3E83 - chain A; structure by X-ray diffraction, 1.80 A resolution.

Chain A:
Molecule: Potassium channel protein
Organism: Bacillus cereus
Notes: fragment: transmembrane domain, residues 19-110
UniProt: Q81HW2 (Q81HW2_BACCR); residue numbers follow UniProt; this construct covers 19-110
Chain sequence (96 residues; row label = number of the first residue in the row):
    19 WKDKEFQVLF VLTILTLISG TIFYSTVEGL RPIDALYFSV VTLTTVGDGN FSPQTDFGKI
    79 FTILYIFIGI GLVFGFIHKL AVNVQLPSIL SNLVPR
Unresolved in the structure: 19-22, 114
Construct notes: expression tag (111-114)
Bound ions: Na+ site 1 near Thr63 (its only coordinating residue here); Na+ site 2 near Val64 (its only coordinating residue here)
What the authors report for this chain:
  - Na+ coordination: Thr63, Val64

Summary:
From the paper: Na+ coordination by Thr63 and Val64.
Chain A is Potassium channel protein (Bacillus cereus); the structure, Crystal Structure of the the open NaK
channel pore, was determined by X-ray diffraction together with 3E89, 3E8B, 3E8F, 3E8G and 3E8H from the same
study.
